PDB entry 8PPU | electron microscopy, 3.02 A resolution | chains A and C of the 7 polymer chains in the assembly

# Chain A
Protein: DNA polymerase II small subunit
From: Pyrococcus abyssi GE5
UniProtKB: Q9V2F3 (DP2S_PYRAB); numbering as in UniProt (aligned over 2-619)
Amino-acid sequence (662 residues; each row starts with the number of its first residue; numbers below 1 keep their minus sign (Met-42 is residue -42)):
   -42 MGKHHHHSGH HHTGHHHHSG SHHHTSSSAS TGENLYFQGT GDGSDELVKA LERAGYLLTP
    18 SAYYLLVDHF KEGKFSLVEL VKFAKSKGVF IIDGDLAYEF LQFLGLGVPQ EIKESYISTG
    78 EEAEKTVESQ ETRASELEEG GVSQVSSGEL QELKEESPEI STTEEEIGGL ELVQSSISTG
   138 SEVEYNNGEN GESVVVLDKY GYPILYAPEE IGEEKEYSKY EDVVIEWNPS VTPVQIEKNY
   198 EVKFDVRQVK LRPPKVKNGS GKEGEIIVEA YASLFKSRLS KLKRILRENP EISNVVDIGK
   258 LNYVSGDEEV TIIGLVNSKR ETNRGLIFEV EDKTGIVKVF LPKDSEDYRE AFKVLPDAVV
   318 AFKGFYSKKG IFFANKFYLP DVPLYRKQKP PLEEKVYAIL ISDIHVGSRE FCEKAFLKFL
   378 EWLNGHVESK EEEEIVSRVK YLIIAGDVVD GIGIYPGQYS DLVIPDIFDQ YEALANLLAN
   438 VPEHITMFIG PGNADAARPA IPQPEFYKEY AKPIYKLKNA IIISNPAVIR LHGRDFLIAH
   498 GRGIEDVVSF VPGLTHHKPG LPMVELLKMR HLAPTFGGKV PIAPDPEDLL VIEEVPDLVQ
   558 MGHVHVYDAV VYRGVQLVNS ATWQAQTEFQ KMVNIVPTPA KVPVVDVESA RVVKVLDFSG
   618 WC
Not modelled in the structure: -42 to 172
Disulfides: Cys369-Cys619
Sequence notes: initiating methionine (-42); expression tag (-41 to 1); engineered mutation Ala451 (His in Q9V2F3)
Ion coordination: Mg2+ site 1: Asp360, Asp404 (shared with 1 residue of chain P); Mg2+ site 2: Asp404, Asn450
What the authors report for this chain:
  - binding site for the 21-nt DNA strand: Tyr412, Pro413, His560, Phe586
  - Mg2+ coordination: Asp360, His362, Asp404, Asn450, His497, His560, His562
  - mutagenesis - Y412A/R499A/F586A, H451A: abolished catalytic activity
  - mutagenesis - Y412A, F586A: decreased catalytic activity on ssDNA
  - mutagenesis - Y412A, F586A: decreased catalytic activity on P/T
  - mutagenesis - P413A: unchanged catalytic activity
  - specificity-determining residues: Gly403 to Asp423, Ser577 to Ala597

# Chain C
Protein: DNA polymerase sliding clamp
From: Pyrococcus abyssi GE5
UniProtKB: Q9UYX8 (PCNA_PYRAB); residue numbers follow UniProt; this construct covers 1-249
Amino-acid sequence (261 residues; numbered -11 to 249; the number before each row is that of its first residue; numbers below 1 keep their minus sign (Met-11 is residue -11)):
   -11 MRGSHHHHHH GSMPFEIVFE GAKEFAQLIE TASRLIDEAA FKVTEEGISM RAMDPSRVVL
    49 IDLNLPASIF SKYEVDGEET IGVNMDHLKK VLKRGKAKET LILRKGEENF LEISLQGTAT
   109 RTFKLPLIDV EEIEVDLPEL PFTAKVVILG DVIKEAVKDA SLVSDSMKFI AKENEFTMRA
   169 EGETQEVEVK LTLEDEGLLD IEVQEETKSA YGISYLSDMV KGLGKADEVT IKFGNEMPMQ
   229 MEYYIRDEGR LIFLLAPRVE E
Not modelled in the structure: -11 to 1, 248-249
Sequence notes: initiating methionine (-11); expression tag (-10 to 0)

# Chain A / chain C interface
Pairs across the interface (7; chain A residue first):
  Lys212(A) - Glu171(C)
  Asn215(A) - Val151(C)
  Gly216(A) - Ser149(C)
  Gly216(A) - Leu150(C)  hydrogen bond (backbone-backbone)
  Gly216(A) - Val151(C)
  Gly216(A) - Ser152(C)
  Gly216(A) - Asp153(C)
Also at the interface, not in a pair above, chain A (4 interface residues in all): Val213
Also at the interface, not in a pair above, chain C (7 interface residues in all): Gly170

# Summary
4 residues of chain A and 7 residues of chain C are in contact, with 1 hydrogen bond. The hydrogen-bonded pair
Gly216(A)-Leu150(C) is a backbone contact. The paper reports a binding site for the 21-nt DNA strand at
Tyr412(A), Pro413(A) and His560(A) among others; Y412A/R499A/F586A and H451A of chain A abolish catalytic
activity; 5 substitutions were tested in all.
Chain A is DNA polymerase II small subunit and chain C is DNA polymerase sliding clamp, both from Pyrococcus
abyssi GE5; the structure, Pyrococcus abyssi DNA polymerase D (PolD) in its editing mode bound to a
primer/template substrate containing ..., was determined by electron microscopy (same publication as 8PPT and
8PPV).
